PDB entry 6EF0 | electron microscopy, 4.43 A resolution (low resolution: residue-level contacts below are approximate; hydrogen-bond / salt-bridge calls are withheld) | chains D and E of the 14 polymer chains in the assembly

== Chain D ==
Molecule: Proteasome subunit alpha type-4
Source organism: Saccharomyces cerevisiae (strain ATCC 204508 / S288c)
Notes: EC 3.4.25.1
UniProt: P40303 (PSA4_YEAST); residues 1-242 here = UniProt positions 1-242
Amino-acid sequence (242 residues; numbered 1 to 242; the number before each row is that of its first residue):
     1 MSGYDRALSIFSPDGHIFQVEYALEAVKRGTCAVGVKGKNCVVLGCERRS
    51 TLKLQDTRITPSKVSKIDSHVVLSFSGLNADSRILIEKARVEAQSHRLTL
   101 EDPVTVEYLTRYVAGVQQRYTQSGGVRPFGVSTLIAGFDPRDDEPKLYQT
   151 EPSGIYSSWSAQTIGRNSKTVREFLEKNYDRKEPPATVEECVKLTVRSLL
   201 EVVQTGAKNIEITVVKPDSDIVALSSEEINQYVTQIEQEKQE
Curated features (UniProtKB/Swiss-Prot):
  - modified residue: Thr60 (Phosphothreonine)

== Chain E ==
Molecule: Proteasome subunit alpha type-5
Source organism: Saccharomyces cerevisiae (strain ATCC 204508 / S288c)
Notes: EC 3.4.25.1
UniProt: P32379 (PSA5_YEAST); residues 1-249 here = UniProt positions 1-249
Amino-acid sequence (249 residues; each row starts with the number of its first residue):
     1 MFLTRSEYDRGVSTFSPEGRLFQVEYSLEAIKLGSTAIGIATKEGVVLGV
    51 EKRATSPLLESDSIEKIVEIDRHIGCAMSGLTADARSMIEHARTAAVTHN
   101 LYYDEDINVESLTQSVCDLALRFGEGASGEERLMSRPFGVALLIAGHDAD
   151 DGYQLFHAEPSGTFYRYNAKAIGSGSEGAQAELLNEWHSSLTLKEAELLV
   201 LKILKQVMEEKLDENNAQLSCITKQDGFKIYDNEKTAELIKELKEKEAA

== Chain D / chain E interface ==
Residue-residue contacts (36; chain D residue first):
  Asp5(D) with Ser135(E)
  Ser9(D) with Arg136(E)
  Ile10(D) with Gln23(E)
  Phe11(D) with Gln23(E); Tyr26(E); Ser27(E); Arg136(E); Pro137(E)
  Ser12(D) with Tyr26(E); Glu29(E)
  Pro13(D) with Tyr26(E); Glu29(E)
  Asp14(D) with Glu29(E)
  Gly15(D) with Glu29(E)
  Lys37(D) with Glu60(E)
  Gln118(D) with Ala83(E); Ser87(E)
  Thr121(D) with Arg136(E)
  Ser123(D) with Ser135(E)
  Gly124(D) with Ser135(E)
  Ser153(D) with Ala83(E)
  Gly154(D) with Ala83(E); Arg86(E)
  Ile155(D) with Thr82(E)
  Tyr156(D) with Arg86(E)
  Ser158(D) with Leu59(E); Glu60(E); Ser63(E)
  Trp159(D) with Leu58(E); Leu59(E); Glu60(E)
  Ser160(D) with Leu58(E); Glu60(E)
  Ala161(D) with Leu58(E)
  Glu176(D) with Leu58(E)
  Arg181(D) with Pro57(E)
Other interface residues (no listed pair), chain D (30 interface residues in all): Tyr4, Leu8, Ile17, Arg111, Gly115, Gln122, Ser157
Other interface residues (no listed pair), chain E (23 interface residues in all): Arg10, Ala30, Leu33, Ser56, Asp84, Met134, Phe138

== Summary ==
Chain D and chain E form an interface of 30 and 23 residues respectively.
Chain D is Proteasome subunit alpha type-4 and chain E is Proteasome subunit alpha type-5, both from
Saccharomyces cerevisiae (strain ATCC 204508 / S288c); the structure, Yeast 26S proteasome bound to
ubiquitinated substrate (1D* motor state), was determined by electron microscopy, deposited together with 6EF1
and 6EF2.
